PDB entry 1QN8 | X-ray diffraction, 2.10 A resolution | chains A and D of the 3 polymer chains in the assembly

# Chain A
Name: Transcription initiation factor tfiid-1
Organism: Arabidopsis thaliana
UniProt: P28147 (TF21_ARATH); numbering as in UniProt (aligned over 1-200)
Amino-acid sequence (200 residues; row label = number of the first residue in the row):
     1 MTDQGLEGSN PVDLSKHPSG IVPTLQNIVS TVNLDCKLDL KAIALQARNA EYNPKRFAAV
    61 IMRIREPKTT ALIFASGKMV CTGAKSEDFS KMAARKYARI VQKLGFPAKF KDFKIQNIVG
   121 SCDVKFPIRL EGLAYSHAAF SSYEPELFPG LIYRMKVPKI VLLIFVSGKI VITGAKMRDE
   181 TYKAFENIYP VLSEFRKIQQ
Disordered / not traced: 1-15, 199-200
Curated features (UniProtKB/Swiss-Prot):
  - modified residue: Thr-2 (N-acetylthreonine)
From the paper describing this entry:
  - binding site for the 14-nt DNA strand (chain D): Asn-27, Val-119
  - binding site for the 14-nt DNA strand: Asn-117
  - specificity-determining residues: Val-29, Val-119, Leu-163 (proposed by the authors, not directly observed)

# Chain D
Molecule: 14-nt DNA strand
Sequence (14 nucleotides; row label = number of the first residue in the row):
   215 TGCCCTTTAA TAGC

# How chain A and chain D interact
Pairs across the interface - 36 pairs, chain A then chain D:
  Gln-26(A) / DA223(D)  sugar contact
  Gln-26(A) / DA224(D)  sugar contact
  Asn-27(A) / DT222(D)  hydrogen bond to the base
  Asn-27(A) / DA223(D)  hydrogen bond to the base
  Val-29(A) / DT222(D)  base contact
  Arg-56(A) / DC219(D)  sugar contact
  Arg-56(A) / DT220(D)  salt bridge to the phosphate
  Arg-56(A) / DT221(D)  salt bridge to the phosphate
  Phe-57(A) / DC219(D)  base contact
  Phe-57(A) / DT220(D)  base contact
  Arg-63(A) / DT221(D)  phosphate contact
  Arg-63(A) / DT222(D)  salt bridge to the phosphate
  Lys-68(A) / DA223(D)  salt bridge to the phosphate
  Thr-70(A) / DT221(D)  phosphate contact
  Thr-70(A) / DT222(D)  hydrogen bond to the phosphate
  Leu-72(A) / DT220(D)  base contact
  Leu-72(A) / DT221(D)  base contact
  Thr-82(A) / DT221(D)  base contact
  Thr-82(A) / DT222(D)  hydrogen bond to the sugar
  Gly-83(A) / DT222(D)  phosphate contact
  Val-119(A) / DA223(D)  base contact
  Val-119(A) / DA224(D)  base contact
  Ser-121(A) / DA224(D)  sugar contact
  Phe-148(A) / DT225(D)  base contact
  Phe-148(A) / DA226(D)  base contact
  Pro-149(A) / DA226(D)  base contact
  Pro-149(A) / DG227(D)  sugar contact
  Leu-163(A) / DT225(D)  base contact
  Phe-165(A) / DT225(D)  base contact
  Phe-165(A) / DA226(D)  sugar contact
  Val-166(A) / DG227(D)  phosphate contact
  Ser-167(A) / DA226(D)  hydrogen bond to the phosphate
  Lys-169(A) / DT225(D)  salt bridge to the phosphate
  Lys-169(A) / DA226(D)  phosphate contact
  Val-171(A) / DA224(D)  base contact
  Val-171(A) / DT225(D)  sugar contact
Interface residues without a listed pair, chain A (23 interface residues in all): Ile-61, Lys-85

# In short
The interface between chain A and chain D involves 23 residues on one side and 9 on the other, with 5 hydrogen
bonds and 5 salt bridges. Polar pairs include Asn-27(A)/DT222(D), Asn-27(A)/DA223(D) and Thr-82(A)/DT222(D).
From the paper: a binding site for the 14-nt DNA strand (chain D) at Asn-27(A) and Val-119(A); a binding site
for the 14-nt DNA strand at Asn-117(A).
Here chain A is Transcription initiation factor tfiid-1 (Arabidopsis thaliana) and chain D is a 14-nt DNA
strand. Entry 1QN8 (Crystal structure of the T(-28) Adenovirus major late promoter TATA box variant bound to
wild-type TBP ...) was determined by X-ray diffraction, deposited together with 1QN3, 1QN4, 1QN5, 1QN6, 1QN7,
1QN9 and 4 further entries.
